6Q3G - chains BD and FD of the 668 polymer chains in the assembly; structure by electron microscopy, 3.80 A resolution.

# Chain BD
Name: Major head protein
Source organism: Staphylococcus phage P68
UniProt: Q859I3 (Q859I3_9CAUD); residue numbers follow UniProt; this construct covers 1-408
Sequence (408 residues; row label = number of the first residue in the row):
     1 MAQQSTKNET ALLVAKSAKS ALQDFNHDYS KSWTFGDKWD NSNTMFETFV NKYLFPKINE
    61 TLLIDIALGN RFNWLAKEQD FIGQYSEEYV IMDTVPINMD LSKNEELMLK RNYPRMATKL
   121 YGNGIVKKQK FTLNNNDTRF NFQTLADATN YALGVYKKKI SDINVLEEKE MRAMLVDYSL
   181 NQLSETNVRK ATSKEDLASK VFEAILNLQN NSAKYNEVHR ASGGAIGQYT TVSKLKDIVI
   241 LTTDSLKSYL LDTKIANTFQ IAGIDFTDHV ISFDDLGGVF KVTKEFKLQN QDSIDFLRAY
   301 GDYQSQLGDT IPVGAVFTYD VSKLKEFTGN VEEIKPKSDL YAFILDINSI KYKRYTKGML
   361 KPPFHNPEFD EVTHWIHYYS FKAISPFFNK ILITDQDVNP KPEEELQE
Disordered / not traced: 1-3, 397-408

# Chain FD
Name: Arstotzka protein
Source organism: Staphylococcus phage P68
UniProt: Q859I2 (Q859I2_9CAUD); residue numbers follow UniProt; this construct covers 1-60
Sequence (60 residues; row label = number of the first residue in the row):
     1 MYEGNNMRSM MGTSYEDSRL NKRTELNENM SIDTNKSEDS YGVQIHSLSK QSFTGDVEEE
Disordered / not traced: 56-60

# How chain BD and chain FD interact
Contacting residue pairs (50):
  Trp74(BD) - His46(FD)
  Trp74(BD) - Leu48(FD)  hydrogen bond (side chain-backbone)
  Leu75(BD) - Lys50(FD)
  Lys77(BD) - Lys50(FD)
  Leu206(BD) - Asn35(FD)
  Leu206(BD) - Lys36(FD)
  Leu206(BD) - Ser37(FD)
  Gln209(BD) - Met30(FD)
  Gln209(BD) - Thr34(FD)
  Gln209(BD) - Asn35(FD)  hydrogen bond (side chain-backbone)
  Gln209(BD) - Lys36(FD)  hydrogen bond (side chain-backbone)
  Asn211(BD) - Met30(FD)
  Ser233(BD) - Thr34(FD)
  Lys234(BD) - Asp33(FD)  salt bridge
  Lys234(BD) - Thr34(FD)
  Leu235(BD) - Lys36(FD)
  Lys236(BD) - Ser47(FD)
  Lys236(BD) - Leu48(FD)
  Lys236(BD) - Ser49(FD)
  Asp237(BD) - Leu48(FD)
  Ile238(BD) - Leu48(FD)
  Val239(BD) - Leu48(FD)  hydrophobic
  Lys247(BD) - Gln44(FD)
  Leu251(BD) - Gln44(FD)
  Ile255(BD) - Tyr41(FD)
  Ile261(BD) - Tyr41(FD)
  Ala262(BD) - Asp39(FD)
  Gly263(BD) - Ser37(FD)
  Gly263(BD) - Glu38(FD)
  Gly263(BD) - Asp39(FD)  hydrogen bond (backbone-backbone)
  Ile264(BD) - Ser37(FD)
  Ile264(BD) - Glu38(FD)
  Asp265(BD) - Asp39(FD)
  Asp265(BD) - Ser40(FD)
  Asp265(BD) - Tyr41(FD)
  Phe266(BD) - Asp39(FD)
  Thr267(BD) - Gln44(FD)  hydrogen bond
  Asp268(BD) - Val43(FD)
  Asp268(BD) - Gln44(FD)
  Asp268(BD) - Ile45(FD)
  Asp268(BD) - Ser47(FD)
  His269(BD) - Leu48(FD)
  Val270(BD) - Ile45(FD)
  Ile271(BD) - Ile45(FD)  hydrophobic
  Ile347(BD) - Ser49(FD)
  Asn348(BD) - Lys50(FD)
  Asn348(BD) - Gln51(FD)  hydrogen bond
  Ile350(BD) - Lys50(FD)  hydrogen bond (backbone-side chain)
  Lys351(BD) - Lys50(FD)
  Lys351(BD) - Phe53(FD)
Interface residues without a listed pair, chain BD (32 interface residues in all): Asn210

# Overview
32 residues of chain BD face 20 of chain FD across their interface, with 7 hydrogen bonds and 1 salt bridge.
Polar pairs include Lys234(BD)-Asp33(FD), Trp74(BD)-Leu48(FD) and Gln209(BD)-Asn35(FD).
Chain BD is Major head protein and chain FD is Arstotzka protein, both from Staphylococcus phage P68; the
structure, Structure of native bacteriophage P68, was determined by electron microscopy together with 6IAB,
6IAC, 6IAT, 6IAW and 6IB1 from the same study.
